PDB entry 6D5F | electron microscopy, 3.70 A resolution | chains z and 1 of the 54 polymer chains in the assembly

Chain z:
Name: Fimbrial protein
Organism: Sulfolobus filamentous virus 1
Amino-acid sequence (137 residues; numbered 1 to 137; the number before each row is that of its first residue):
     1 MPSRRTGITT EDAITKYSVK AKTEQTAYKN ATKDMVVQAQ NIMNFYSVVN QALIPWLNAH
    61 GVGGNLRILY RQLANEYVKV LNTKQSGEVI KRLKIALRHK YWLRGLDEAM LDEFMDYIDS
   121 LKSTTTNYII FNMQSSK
Unresolved in the structure: 1-3, 135-137
Reported in the primary citation:
  - binding site for the 336-nt DNA strand (chain 1): Lys20

Chain 1:
Molecule: 336-nt DNA strand
Organism: Sulfolobus filamentous virus 1
Sequence (336 nucleotides; each row starts with the number of its first residue):
     1 TATATATATA TATATATATA TATATATATA TATATATATA TATATATATA TATATATATA
    61 TATATATATA TATATATATA TATATATATA TATATATATA TATATATATA TATATATATA
   121 TATATATATA TATATATATA TATATATATA TATATATATA TATATATATA TATATATATA
   181 TATATATATA TATATATATA TATATATATA TATATATATA TATATATATA TATATATATA
   241 TATATATATA TATATATATA TATATATATA TATATATATA TATATATATA TATATATATA
   301 TATATATATA TATATATATA TATATATATA TATATA

Chain z / chain 1 interface:
Pairs across the interface (39; chain z residue first):
  Thr6(z) - DT23(1)  phosphate contact
  Thr6(z) - DA24(1)  hydrogen bond to the phosphate
  Gly7(z) - DT23(1)  phosphate contact
  Ile8(z) - DA22(1)  phosphate contact
  Ile8(z) - DT23(1)  phosphate contact
  Ala13(z) - DT21(1)  phosphate contact
  Lys16(z) - DA22(1)  salt bridge to the phosphate
  Tyr17(z) - DA20(1)  base contact
  Lys20(z) - DA20(1)  hydrogen bond to the phosphate
  Lys20(z) - DT21(1)  salt bridge to the phosphate
  Glu24(z) - DT19(1)  sugar contact
  Glu24(z) - DA20(1)  sugar contact
  Ala27(z) - DT19(1)  phosphate contact
  Tyr28(z) - DA18(1)  base contact
  Tyr28(z) - DT19(1)  sugar contact
  Ala31(z) - DA18(1)  sugar contact
  Asp34(z) - DA18(1)  phosphate contact
  Met35(z) - DT17(1)  sugar contact
  Met35(z) - DA18(1)  sugar contact
  Gln38(z) - DT17(1)  sugar contact
  Gln38(z) - DA18(1)  phosphate contact
  Asn41(z) - DA16(1)  phosphate contact
  Asn41(z) - DT17(1)  phosphate contact
  Ile42(z) - DA16(1)  base contact
  Phe45(z) - DT15(1)  sugar contact
  Tyr46(z) - DT15(1)  base contact
  Ile68(z) - DT13(1)  base contact
  Gln72(z) - DT13(1)  hydrogen bond to the base
  Gln72(z) - DA14(1)  sugar contact
  Asn75(z) - DA14(1)  base contact
  Asn75(z) - DT15(1)  sugar contact
  Glu76(z) - DA14(1)  phosphate contact
  Glu76(z) - DT15(1)  phosphate contact
  Lys79(z) - DT15(1)  salt bridge to the phosphate
  Lys79(z) - DA16(1)  phosphate contact
  Asn82(z) - DA16(1)  phosphate contact
  Arg104(z) - DT13(1)  hydrogen bond to the phosphate
  Arg104(z) - DA14(1)  salt bridge to the phosphate
  Thr125(z) - DA16(1)  phosphate contact
Other interface residues (no listed pair), chain z (28 interface residues in all): Arg4, Tyr101
Other interface residues (no listed pair), chain 1 (13 interface residues in all): DT25

Overview:
28 residues of chain z and 13 residues of chain 1 are in contact; the contacts include 4 hydrogen bonds and 4
salt bridges. Polar pairs include Gln72(z)-DT13(1), Thr6(z)-DA24(1) and Lys20(z)-DA20(1). From the paper: a
binding site for the 336-nt DNA strand (chain 1) at Lys20(z).
Here chain z is Fimbrial protein and chain 1 is a 336-nt DNA strand, both from Sulfolobus filamentous virus 1.
Entry 6D5F (Cryo-EM reconstruction of membrane-enveloped filamentous virus SFV1 (Sulfolobus filamentous virus
1)) was determined by electron microscopy.
